3ZYK - chain A; structure by X-ray diffraction, 1.80 A resolution.

Chain A:
Molecule: Phosphatidylinositol-binding clathrin assembly protein
Source organism: Rattus norvegicus
Notes: fragment: anth domain, residues 1-289
UniProtKB: O55012 (PICA_RAT); residues 1-289 here = UniProt positions 1-289
Amino-acid sequence (296 residues; row label = number of the first residue in the row; numbers below 1 keep their minus sign (Gly-6 is residue -6)):
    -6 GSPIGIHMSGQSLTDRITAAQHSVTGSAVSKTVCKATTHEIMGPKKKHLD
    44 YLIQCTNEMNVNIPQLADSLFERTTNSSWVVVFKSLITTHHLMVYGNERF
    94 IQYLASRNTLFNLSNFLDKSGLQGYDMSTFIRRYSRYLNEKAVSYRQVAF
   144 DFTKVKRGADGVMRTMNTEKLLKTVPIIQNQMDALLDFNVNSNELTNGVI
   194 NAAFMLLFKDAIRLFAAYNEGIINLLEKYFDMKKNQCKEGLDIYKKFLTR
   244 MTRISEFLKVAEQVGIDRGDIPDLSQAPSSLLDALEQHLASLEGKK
Disordered / not traced: -6 to 19, 289
Construct notes: expression tag (-6 to 0)
UniProt features mapped onto this chain:
  - modified residue: Ser2 (N-acetylserine), Ser16 (Phosphoserine), Ser20 (Phosphoserine)
  - cross-link: Lys238 (Glycyl lysine isopeptide (Lys-Gly) (interchain with G-Cter in SUMO2))
What the authors report for this chain:
  - conformationally variable residues (order/disorder transition): Pro265 to Lys289
  - mutagenesis - L219S, M244K: abolished localization to VAMP8HA

Overview:
From the paper: L219S and M244K abolish localization to VAMP8HA; conformational variability at Pro265.
Chain A is Phosphatidylinositol-binding clathrin assembly protein (Rattus norvegicus); the structure,
Structure of CALM (PICALM) ANTH domain, was determined by X-ray diffraction (same publication as 3ZYM).
